PDB entry 8EL0 | X-ray diffraction, 1.92 A resolution | chain A

Chain A:
Name: Maltose/maltodextrin-binding periplasmic protein, Induced myeloid leukemia cell differentiation protein Mcl-1
Source organism: Escherichia coli
Reference sequence: chimeric construct of P0AEX9, Q07820: residues -195 to 170 from P0AEX9 (MALE_ECOLI) positions 27-392 (UniProt number = residue number + 222); residues 173-321 from Q07820 positions 173-321 (same numbers)
Sequence (532 residues; numbered -210 to 321; the number before each row is that of its first residue; numbers below 1 keep their minus sign (Met-210 is residue -210)):
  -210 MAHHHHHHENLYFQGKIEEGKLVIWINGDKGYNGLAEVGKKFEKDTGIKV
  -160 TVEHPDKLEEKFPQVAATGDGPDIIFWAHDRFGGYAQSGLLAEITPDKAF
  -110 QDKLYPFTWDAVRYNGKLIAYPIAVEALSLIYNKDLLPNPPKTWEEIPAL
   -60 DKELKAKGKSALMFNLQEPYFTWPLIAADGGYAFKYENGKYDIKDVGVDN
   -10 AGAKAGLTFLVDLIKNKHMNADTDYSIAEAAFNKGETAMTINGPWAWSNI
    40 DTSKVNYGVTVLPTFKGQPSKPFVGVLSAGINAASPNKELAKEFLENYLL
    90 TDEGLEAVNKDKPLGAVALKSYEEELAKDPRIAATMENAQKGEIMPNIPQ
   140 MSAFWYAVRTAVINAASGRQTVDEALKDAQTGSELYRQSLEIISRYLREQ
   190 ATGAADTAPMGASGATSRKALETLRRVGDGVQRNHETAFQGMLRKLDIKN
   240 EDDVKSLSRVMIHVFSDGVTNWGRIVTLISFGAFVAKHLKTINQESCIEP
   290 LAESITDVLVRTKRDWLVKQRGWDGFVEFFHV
Not modelled in the structure: -210 to -196, 321
Construct notes: initiating methionine (-210); expression tag (-209 to -196); linker (171-172); engineered mutation Ala194 (Lys in Q07820), Ala197 (Lys in Q07820), Ala201 (Arg in Q07820)
Swiss-Prot annotation at these positions:
  - motif: Ala209 to Asn223 (BH3), His252 to Ala272 (BH1), Asp304 to Phe319 (BH2)

Overview:
Chain A is Maltose/maltodextrin-binding periplasmic protein, Induced myeloid leukemia cell differentiation
protein Mcl-1 (Escherichia coli); the structure, Structure of MBP-Mcl-1 in complex with a macrocyclic
compound, was determined by X-ray diffraction together with 8EKX and 8EL1 from the same study.
